PDB entry 8HMY | electron microscopy, 2.94 A resolution | chains B and C of the 6 polymer chains in the assembly

Chain B:
Name: tRNA-splicing endonuclease subunit Sen34
Organism: Homo sapiens
Notes: EC 4.6.1.16
Reference sequence: Q9BSV6 (SEN34_HUMAN); residue numbers follow UniProt; this construct covers 1-310
Sequence (330 residues; numbered -19 to 310; the number before each row is that of its first residue; numbers below 1 keep their minus sign (Met-19 is residue -19)):
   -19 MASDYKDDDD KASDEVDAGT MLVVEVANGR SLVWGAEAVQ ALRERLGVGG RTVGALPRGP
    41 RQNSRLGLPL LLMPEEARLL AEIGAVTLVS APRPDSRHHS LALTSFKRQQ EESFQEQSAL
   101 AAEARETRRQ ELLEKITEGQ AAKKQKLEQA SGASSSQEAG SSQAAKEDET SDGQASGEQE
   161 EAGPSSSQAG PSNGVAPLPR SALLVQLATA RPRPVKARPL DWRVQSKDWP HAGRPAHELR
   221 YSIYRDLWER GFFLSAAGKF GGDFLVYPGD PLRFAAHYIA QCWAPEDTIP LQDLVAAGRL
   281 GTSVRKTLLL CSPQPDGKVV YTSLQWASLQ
Not modelled in the structure: -19 to 0, 135-178, 309-310
Sequence notes: initiating methionine (-19); expression tag (-18 to 0); engineered mutation Ala255 (His in Q9BSV6)
UniProt features mapped onto this chain:
  - active site: Tyr247, Lys286
  - natural variant: Arg58 (R58W: In PCH2C)

Chain C:
Name: tRNA-splicing endonuclease subunit Sen54
Organism: Homo sapiens
Reference sequence: Q7Z6J9 (SEN54_HUMAN); residues 1-526 here = UniProt positions 1-526
Sequence (546 residues; row label = number of the first residue in the row; numbers below 1 keep their minus sign (Met-19 is residue -19)):
   -19 MASDYKDDDD KASDEVDAGT MEPEPEPAAV EVPAGRVLSA RELFAARSRS QKLPQRSHGP
    41 KDFLPDGSAA QAERLRRCRE ELWQLLAEQR VERLGSLVAA EWRPEEGFVE LKSPAGKFWQ
   101 TMGFSEQGRQ RLHPEEALYL LECGSIHLFH QDLPLSIQEA YQLLLTDHTV TFLQYQVFSH
   161 LKRLGYVVRR FQPSSVLSPY ERQLNLDASV QHLEDGDGKR KRSSSSPRSI NKKAKALDNS
   221 LQPKSLAASS PPPCSQPSQC PEEKPQESSP MKGPGGPFQL LGSLGPSPGP AREGVGCSWE
   281 SGRAENGVTG AGKRRWNFEQ ISFPNMASDS RHTLLRAPAP ELLPANVAGR ETDAESWCQK
   341 LNQRKEKLSR REREHHAEAA QFQEDVNADP EVQRCSSWRE YKELLQRRQV QRSQRRAPHL
   401 WGQPVTPLLS PGQASSPAVV LQHISVLQTT HLPDGGARLL EKSGGLEIIF DVYQADAVAT
   461 FRKNNPGKPY ARMCISGFDE PVPDLCSLKR LSYQSGDVPL IFALVDHGDI SFYSFRDFTL
   521 PQDVGH
Not modelled in the structure: -19 to 7, 177-410
Sequence notes: initiating methionine (-19); expression tag (-18 to 0)

How chain B and chain C interact:
Contacting residue pairs (135; chain B residue first):
  Val3(B) with Val12(C), hydrophobic
  Glu5(B) with Val12(C)
  Arg10(B) with Tyr141(C); Leu145(C); Phe152(C)
  Trp14(B) with Gln138(C); Tyr141(C), hydrophobic
  Gln20(B) with Trp63(C)
  Arg23(B) with Arg59(C); Trp63(C)
  Glu24(B) with Arg59(C); Trp63(C), hydrogen bond
  Arg31(B) with His507(C); Asp509(C), salt bridge
  Val33(B) with Gln156(C); Gly508(C)
  Ala35(B) with Arg70(C); Arg163(C)
  Leu36(B) with Leu33(C), hydrophobic
  Pro37(B) with Arg29(C), hydrogen bond (backbone-side chain); Glu68(C); Gln69(C); Arg70(C)
  Arg38(B) with Arg29(C); Lys32(C), hydrogen bond (side chain-backbone); Glu68(C), salt bridge
  Pro40(B) with Arg163(C)
  Arg41(B) with Arg163(C)
  Gln42(B) with Leu33(C); Arg163(C)
  Asn43(B) with His160(C), hydrogen bond; Arg163(C), hydrogen bond; Leu164(C)
  Arg45(B) with Pro34(C), hydrogen bond (side chain-backbone); Gln35(C); Arg36(C); Glu61(C), salt bridge; Leu65(C)
  Leu46(B) with Arg163(C)
  Gly47(B) with Leu66(C)
  Leu48(B) with Leu66(C)
  Leu51(B) with His507(C); Gly508(C)
  Met53(B) with His507(C)
  Val69(B) with Val10(C), hydrophobic
  Ala71(B) with Gln142(C)
  Pro72(B) with Gln142(C), hydrogen bond (backbone-side chain)
  Arg73(B) with Gln142(C); Leu143(C)
  His79(B) with Gln131(C), hydrogen bond (side chain-backbone)
  Leu83(B) with Asp132(C); Leu133(C), hydrophobic
  Phe86(B) with Leu133(C), hydrophobic; Pro134(C)
  Phe94(B) with Leu74(C), hydrophobic
  Gln97(B) with Leu23(C); Phe24(C)
  Leu100(B) with Ala20(C); Arg21(C); Phe24(C), hydrophobic
  Ser181(B) with Arg73(C); Gly75(C)
  Leu183(B) with Arg73(C); Leu74(C), hydrogen bond (backbone-backbone)
  Leu184(B) with Leu23(C); Phe24(C), hydrophobic; Arg27(C); Val71(C), hydrophobic; Glu72(C); Arg73(C)
  Val185(B) with Val71(C); Glu72(C), hydrogen bond (backbone-backbone); Leu77(C), hydrophobic
  Gln186(B) with Arg16(C); Leu18(C); Leu23(C); Gln69(C), hydrogen bond; Arg70(C)
  Leu187(B) with Arg70(C), hydrogen bond (backbone-backbone); Leu121(C); Gly124(C); His127(C)
  Ala188(B) with Ser136(C); Ile137(C), hydrogen bond (backbone-backbone)
  Thr189(B) with Gln69(C); Ile137(C); Gln138(C), hydrogen bond (backbone-backbone)
  Ala190(B) with Gly15(C); Ser136(C); Gln138(C)
  Arg191(B) with Ala14(C); Gly15(C), hydrogen bond (backbone-backbone); Ser136(C); Gln138(C), hydrogen bond; Glu139(C); Gln142(C)
  Pro192(B) with Ser136(C); Glu139(C)
  Arg193(B) with Glu139(C), salt bridge
  Pro194(B) with Glu11(C); Val12(C)
  Val195(B) with Glu11(C); Val12(C), hydrogen bond (backbone-backbone)
  Lys196(B) with Val10(C); Glu11(C), salt bridge
  Ala197(B) with Ala9(C); Val10(C), hydrogen bond (backbone-backbone); Val12(C), hydrophobic
  Arg198(B) with Ala8(C)
  Pro199(B) with Ala8(C); Ala9(C); Val10(C), hydrophobic
  Arg220(B) with His507(C)
  Ala236(B) with Asp506(C)
  Gly238(B) with Phe478(C); Asp506(C)
  Pro248(B) with Phe43(C); Pro45(C), hydrophobic
  Asp250(B) with Leu55(C); Arg59(C), salt bridge
  Leu252(B) with Arg36(C); Ser37(C); Cys58(C)
  Arg253(B) with Pro40(C), hydrogen bond (side chain-backbone); Lys41(C); Asp42(C), salt bridge; Arg54(C); Leu55(C); Cys58(C)
  Phe254(B) with Asp42(C); Leu44(C); Pro45(C), hydrophobic; Gln51(C)
  Ala255(B) with Asp42(C)
  His257(B) with Phe43(C), hydrogen bond (side chain-backbone)
Also at the interface, not in a pair above, chain B (76 interface residues in all): Leu12, Ala16, Val19, Thr32, Gly34, Ser44, Pro54, Thr67, Ala82, Ala101, Arg180, Ala182, Lys239, Pro251, Arg285
Also at the interface, not in a pair above, chain C (80 interface residues in all): Val17, Ser30, His38, Gly39, Leu62, Ala67, Tyr119, Glu122, Cys123, Ile126

Overview:
76 residues of chain B face 80 of chain C across their interface, with 20 hydrogen bonds and 7 salt bridges.
Among the polar pairs are Arg31(B)-Asp509(C), Arg38(B)-Glu68(C) and Arg45(B)-Glu61(C). From UniProt:
active-site residues Tyr247(B) and Lys286(B) on chain B.
Chain B is tRNA-splicing endonuclease subunit Sen34 and chain C is tRNA-splicing endonuclease subunit Sen54,
both from Homo sapiens; the structure, Cryo-EM structure of the human pre-catalytic TSEN/pre-tRNA complex, was
determined by electron microscopy, deposited together with 8HMZ.
